Entry 4WXB (X-ray diffraction, 2.05 A resolution); this record covers chains A and C.

== Chain A (and C) ==
Protein: Serine hydroxymethyltransferase
From: Streptococcus thermophilus
Notes: EC 2.1.2.1; chain C of this document is another copy of the same molecule, construct and numbering; everything in this record applies to it too
Reference sequence: Q5M0B4 (GLYA_STRT1); numbering as in UniProt (aligned over 1-416)
Chain sequence (428 residues; each row starts with the number of its first residue; numbers below 1 keep their minus sign (Met-11 is residue -11)):
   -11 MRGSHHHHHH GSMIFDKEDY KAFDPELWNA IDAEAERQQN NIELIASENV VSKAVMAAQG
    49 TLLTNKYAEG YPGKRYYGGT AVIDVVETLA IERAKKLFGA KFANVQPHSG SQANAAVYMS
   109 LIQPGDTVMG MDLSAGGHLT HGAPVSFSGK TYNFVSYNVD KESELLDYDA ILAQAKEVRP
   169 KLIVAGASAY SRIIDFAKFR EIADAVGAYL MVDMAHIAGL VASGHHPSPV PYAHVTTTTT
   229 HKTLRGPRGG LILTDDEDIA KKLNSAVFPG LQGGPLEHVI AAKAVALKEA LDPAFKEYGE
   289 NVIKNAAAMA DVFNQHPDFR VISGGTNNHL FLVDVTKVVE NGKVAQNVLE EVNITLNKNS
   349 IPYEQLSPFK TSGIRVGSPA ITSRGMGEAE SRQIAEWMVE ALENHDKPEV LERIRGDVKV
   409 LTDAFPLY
Disordered / not traced: -11 to 6 (chain C: -11 to 6, 122-131)
Sequence notes: initiating methionine (-11); expression tag (-10 to 0)
UniProt features mapped onto this chain:
  - binding site ((6S)-5,6,7,8-tetrahydrofolate): Leu121, Gly125 to Leu127, Ser355 to Phe357
  - site: His229 (Plays an important role in substrate specificity)
  - modified residue: Lys230 (N6-(pyridoxal phosphate)lysine)

== Chain A / chain C interface ==
Contacting residue pairs (126):
  Tyr8(A) with Ala42(C), hydrophobic; Ala45(C)
  Phe11(A) with Lys276(C); Asp280(C)
  Asp12(A) with Arg81(C), salt bridge; Val273(C); Lys276(C)
  Glu14(A) with Leu77(C); Arg81(C), salt bridge
  Leu15(A) with Leu77(C), hydrophobic; Ala272(C), hydrophobic; Val273(C), hydrophobic
  Trp16(A) with Ala42(C); Ala45(C), hydrophobic; Ala46(C)
  Ala18(A) with Val70(C); Val74(C), hydrophobic
  Ile19(A) with Thr49(C); Leu51(C), hydrophobic; Ala269(C), hydrophobic
  Ala21(A) with Val70(C), hydrophobic
  Glu22(A) with Leu51(C); Lys54(C); Val70(C); Ile71(C)
  Ala23(A) with Leu50(C), hydrophobic
  Arg25(A) with Lys54(C); Gly67(C), hydrogen bond (side chain-backbone)
  Gln26(A) with Leu50(C), hydrogen bond (side chain-backbone); Asn53(C), hydrogen bond
  Glu31(A) with Lys54(C), salt bridge
  Ile33(A) with Tyr65(C), hydrophobic
  Glu36(A) with Asn53(C); Lys54(C); Tyr55(C), hydrogen bond (side chain-backbone)
  Asn37(A) with Asn53(C)
  Val38(A) with Asn53(C)
  Val39(A) with Thr52(C); Asn53(C), hydrogen bond (backbone-side chain)
  Ala42(A) with Tyr8(C), hydrophobic; Trp16(C)
  Met44(A) with Gly48(C); Thr49(C); Leu50(C)
  Ala45(A) with Tyr8(C); Trp16(C), hydrophobic
  Ala46(A) with Trp16(C)
  Gln47(A) with His266(C)
  Gly48(A) with Met44(C)
  Thr49(A) with Ile19(C); Met44(C)
  Leu50(A) with Ala23(C), hydrophobic; Gln26(C), hydrogen bond (backbone-side chain); Met44(C); Tyr416(C), hydrophobic
  Leu51(A) with Glu22(C)
  Thr52(A) with Val39(C); Gln47(C)
  Asn53(A) with Gln26(C), hydrogen bond; Glu36(C); Asn37(C); Val38(C); Val39(C), hydrogen bond (side chain-backbone); Tyr416(C), hydrogen bond
  Lys54(A) with Glu22(C); Arg25(C); Glu31(C), salt bridge; Glu36(C)
  Tyr55(A) with Glu36(C), hydrogen bond (backbone-side chain); Arg236(C)
  Tyr64(A) with Gln334(C), hydrogen bond (backbone-side chain)
  Tyr65(A) with Ile33(C), hydrophobic; Gln334(C); Asn345(C)
  Gly66(A) with Gln334(C); Glu338(C)
  Gly67(A) with Arg25(C), hydrogen bond (backbone-side chain)
  Val70(A) with Ala18(C); Ala21(C), hydrophobic; Glu22(C)
  Val74(A) with Ala18(C), hydrophobic
  Leu77(A) with Glu14(C); Leu15(C), hydrophobic
  Arg81(A) with Asp12(C), salt bridge; Glu14(C), salt bridge
  Gln100(A) with Gln100(C)
  His129(A) with Glu57(C); Phe256(C); Pro257(C); Leu259(C); Gln260(C); Gly261(C)
  Gly130(A) with Gly258(C), hydrogen bond (backbone-backbone); Leu259(C), hydrogen bond (backbone-backbone)
  Val133(A) with Pro112(C), hydrophobic; Thr139(C), hydrogen bond (backbone-side chain)
  Ser134(A) with Pro112(C); Lys138(C); Thr139(C)
  Phe135(A) with Pro112(C); Gly113(C), hydrogen bond (backbone-backbone); Lys138(C), hydrogen bond (backbone-backbone); Thr139(C); Tyr140(C); Asn141(C)
  Gly137(A) with Pro112(C)
  Arg236(A) with Tyr55(C); Gly262(C), hydrogen bond (side chain-backbone); Pro263(C), hydrogen bond (side chain-backbone); Leu264(C)
  Gly258(A) with Phe135(C)
  Leu259(A) with Phe135(C)
  Gly262(A) with Arg236(C), hydrogen bond (backbone-side chain)
  Pro263(A) with Arg236(C), hydrogen bond (backbone-side chain)
  Leu264(A) with Arg236(C)
  Val273(A) with Leu15(C), hydrophobic
  Lys276(A) with Phe11(C); Asp12(C)
  Glu277(A) with Phe11(C)
  Asp280(A) with Phe11(C)
  Gln334(A) with Tyr64(C), hydrogen bond (side chain-backbone); Tyr65(C)
  Glu338(A) with Gly66(C), hydrogen bond (side chain-backbone)
  Asn345(A) with Tyr65(C)
  Tyr416(A) with Leu50(C), hydrophobic; Asn53(C), hydrogen bond
Also at the interface, not in a pair above, chain A (71 interface residues in all): Lys41, Ile71, Val73, His96, Ser136, His266, Ala269, Ala272, Thr343, Arg363
Also at the interface, not in a pair above, chain C (77 interface residues in all): Lys41, Val73, His96, Ser134, Glu277, Thr343, Arg363

== In short ==
Chain A and chain C form an interface of 71 and 77 residues respectively; the contacts include 24 hydrogen
bonds and 6 salt bridges. Among the polar pairs are Asp12(A)-Arg81(C), Glu14(A)-Arg81(C) and
Glu31(A)-Lys54(C). Curated annotation (UniProt) lists 7 (6S)-5,6,7,8-tetrahydrofolate-binding residues on
chain A.
Both chains are Serine hydroxymethyltransferase (Streptococcus thermophilus). Entry 4WXB (Crystal Structure of
Serine Hydroxymethyltransferase from Streptococcus thermophilus) was determined by X-ray diffraction,
deposited together with 4WXF and 4WXG.
